PDB entry 6LYB | X-ray diffraction, 1.90 A resolution | chain A

[Chain A]
Name: Pyrrolysine--tRNA ligase
From: Methanosarcina mazei
Notes: EC 6.1.1.26; fragment: C-terminus domain
Reference sequence: A0A0F8JXW8 (A0A0F8JXW8_METMZ); residue numbers follow UniProt; this construct covers 185-454
Amino-acid sequence (277 residues; each row starts with the number of its first residue):
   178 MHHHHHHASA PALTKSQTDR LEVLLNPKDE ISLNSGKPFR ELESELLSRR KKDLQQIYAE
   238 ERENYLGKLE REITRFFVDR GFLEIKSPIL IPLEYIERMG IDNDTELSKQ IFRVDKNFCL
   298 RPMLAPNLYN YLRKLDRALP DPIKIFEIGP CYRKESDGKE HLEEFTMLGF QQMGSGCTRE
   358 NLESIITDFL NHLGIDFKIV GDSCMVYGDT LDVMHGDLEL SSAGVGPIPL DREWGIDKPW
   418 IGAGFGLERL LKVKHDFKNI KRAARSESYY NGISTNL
Unresolved in the structure: 178-188, 379-384
Differences from the reference sequence: expression tag (178-184); engineered mutation Gly346 (Asn in A0A0F8JXW8), Gln348 (Cys in A0A0F8JXW8), Gly401 (Val in A0A0F8JXW8)
Bound ions: Mg2+: Glu396, Ser399 (together with AMP-PNP)
Ligand contacts:
  - AMP-PNP (ANP; phosphoaminophosphonic acid-adenylate ester): Arg330, Glu332, Glu337, His338, Leu339, Phe342, Met344, Glu396, Leu397, Ser398, Ser399, Gly421, Phe422, Gly423, Arg426, Ile437
  - 3-(3-Benzothienyl)-D-alanine (EXR; (2R)-2-azanyl-3-(1-benzothiophen-3-yl)propanoic acid): Met300, Leu301, Ala302, Leu305, Arg330, Met344, Gly346, Phe347, Gln348, Ser399, Ala400, Gly401, Trp417, Gly419, Ala420, Gly421

[In short]
Chain A binds AMP-PNP and 3-(3-Benzothienyl)-D-alanine. The Mg2+ site is built by Glu396 and Ser399.
Chain A is Pyrrolysine--tRNA ligase (Methanosarcina mazei); the structure, PylRS C-terminus domain mutant in
complex with 3-Benzothienyl-D-alanine and AMPNP, was determined by X-ray diffraction together with 6LY3, 6LY6,
6LY7 and 6LYA from the same study.
